6J4Z - chains N and a of the 27 polymer chains in the assembly; structure by electron microscopy, 4.10 A resolution (low resolution: residue-level contacts below are approximate; hydrogen-bond / salt-bridge calls are withheld).

Chain N:
Molecule: 198-nt DNA strand
Sequence (198 nucleotides; row label = number of the first residue in the row; numbers below 1 keep their minus sign (DG-125 is residue -125)):
  -125 GCTTACGTCA GTCTGGCCAT CTTTGTGTTT GGTGTGTTTG GGTGGTGGCC GTTTTCGTTG
   -65 TTTTTTTCTG TCTCGTGCCT GGTGTCTTGG GTGTAATCCC CTTGGCGGTT AAAACGCGGG
    -5 GGACAGCGCG TACGTGCGTT TAAGCGGTGC TAGAGCTGTC TACGACCAAT TGAGCGGCCT
    55 CGGCACCGGG ATTCTGAT
Disordered / not traced: -125 to -56, -37 to -33

Chain a:
Protein: Histone H3.3
Organism: Homo sapiens
UniProtKB: P84243 (H33_HUMAN); residues 0-135 here correspond to UniProt positions 1-136 (UniProt number = residue number + 1)
Sequence (139 residues; each row starts with the number of its first residue; numbers below 1 keep their minus sign (Gly-3 is residue -3)):
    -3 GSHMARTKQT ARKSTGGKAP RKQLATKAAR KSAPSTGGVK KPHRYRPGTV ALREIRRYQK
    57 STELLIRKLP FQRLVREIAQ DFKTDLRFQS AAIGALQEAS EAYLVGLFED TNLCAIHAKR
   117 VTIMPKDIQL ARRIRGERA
Disordered / not traced: -3 to 37, 135
Differences from the reference sequence: expression tag (-3 to -1)
Curated features (UniProtKB/Swiss-Prot):
  - site: Ser31 (Interaction with ZMYND11)
  - modified residue: Arg2 (Asymmetric dimethylarginine), Thr3 (Phosphothreonine), Lys4 (Allysine), Gln5 (5-glutamyl dopamine), Thr6 (Phosphothreonine), Arg8 (Citrulline), Lys9 (N6,N6,N6-trimethyllysine), Ser10 (ADP-ribosylserine), Thr11 (Phosphothreonine), Lys14 (N6-(2-hydroxyisobutyryl)lysine), Arg17 (Asymmetric dimethylarginine), Lys18 (N6-(2-hydroxyisobutyryl)lysine), Lys23 (N6-(2-hydroxyisobutyryl)lysine), Arg26 (Citrulline), Lys27 (N6,N6,N6-trimethyllysine), Ser28 (ADP-ribosylserine), Ser31 (Phosphoserine), Lys36 (N6,N6,N6-trimethyllysine), Lys37 (N6-methyllysine), Tyr41 (Phosphotyrosine) and 9 more in UniProt
  - lipidation: Lys18 (N6-decanoyllysine)

Chain N / chain a interface:
Pairs across the interface (12; chain N residue first):
  DT9(N) - Pro43(a)
  DT9(N) - Gly44(a)
  DT9(N) - Val46(a)
  DG10(N) - Arg40(a)
  DA17(N) - Leu65(a)
  DA17(N) - Pro66(a)
  DA17(N) - Arg69(a)
  DG18(N) - Arg63(a)
  DG18(N) - Lys64(a)
  DG18(N) - Leu65(a)
  DA26(N) - Arg83(a)
  DG27(N) - Arg83(a)
Other interface residues (no listed pair), chain N (7 interface residues in all): DG8
Other interface residues (no listed pair), chain a (12 interface residues in all): Ala47, Asp81

In short:
7 residues of chain N face 12 of chain a across their interface.
Chain N is a 198-nt DNA strand and chain a is Histone H3.3 (Homo sapiens); the structure, RNA polymerase II
elongation complex bound with Spt4/5 and foreign DNA, stalled at SHL(-1) of the ..., was determined by
electron microscopy, deposited together with 6IR9, 6J4W, 6J4X, 6J4Y, 6J50 and 6J51.
